9FSU - chains O and U of the 28 polymer chains in the assembly; structure by X-ray diffraction, 2.75 A resolution.

# Chain O
Name: Proteasome subunit alpha type-2
From: Saccharomyces cerevisiae
UniProt: P23639 (PSA2_YEAST); numbering as in UniProt (aligned over 1-250)
Chain sequence (250 residues; row label = number of the first residue in the row):
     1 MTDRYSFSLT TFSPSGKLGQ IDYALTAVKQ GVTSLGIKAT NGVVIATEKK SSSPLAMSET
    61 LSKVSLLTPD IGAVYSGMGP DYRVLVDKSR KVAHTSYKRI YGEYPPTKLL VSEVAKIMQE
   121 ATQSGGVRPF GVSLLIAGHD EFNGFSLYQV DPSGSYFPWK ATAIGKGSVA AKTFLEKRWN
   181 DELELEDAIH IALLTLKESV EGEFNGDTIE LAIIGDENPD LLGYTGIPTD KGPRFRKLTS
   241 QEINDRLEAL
UniProt features mapped onto this chain:
  - cross-link: Lys108 (Glycyl lysine isopeptide (Lys-Gly) (interchain with G-Cter in ubiquitin))

# Chain U
Name: Proteasome subunit alpha type-1
From: Saccharomyces cerevisiae
UniProt: P21243 (PSA1_YEAST); residues -8 to 243 here correspond to UniProt positions 1-252 (UniProt number = residue number + 9)
Chain sequence (252 residues; numbered -8 to 243; the number before each row is that of its first residue; numbers below 1 keep their minus sign (Met-8 is residue -8)):
    -8 MSGAAAASAA GYDRHITIFS PEGRLYQVEY AFKATNQTNI NSLAVRGKDC TVVISQKKVP
    52 DKLLDPTTVS YIFCISRTIG MVVNGPIPDA RNAALRAKAE AAEFRYKYGY DMPCDVLAKR
   112 MANLSQIYTQ RAYMRPLGVI LTFVSVDEEL GPSIYKTDPA GYYVGYKATA TGPKQQEITT
   172 NLENHFKKSK IDHINEESWE KVVEFAITHM IDALGTEFSK NDLEVGVATK DKFFTLSAEN
   232 IEERLVAIAE QD
Unresolved in the structure: -8 to 0

# How chain O and chain U interact
Pairs across the interface - 70 pairs, chain O then chain U:
  Asp3(O) - Arg122(U)  salt bridge
  Asp3(O) - Tyr124(U)
  Tyr5(O) - Ile7(U)
  Tyr5(O) - Ala123(U)  hydrophobic
  Tyr5(O) - Tyr124(U)  hydrophobic
  Leu9(O) - Ile9(U)  hydrophobic
  Leu9(O) - Ala123(U)  hydrophobic
  Gln20(O) - Ile9(U)
  Gln20(O) - Phe10(U)  hydrogen bond (side chain-backbone)
  Tyr23(O) - Phe10(U)
  Tyr23(O) - Ser11(U)
  Tyr23(O) - Pro12(U)  hydrophobic
  Tyr23(O) - Gly14(U)
  Ala24(O) - Phe10(U)  hydrophobic
  Thr26(O) - Pro12(U)
  Thr26(O) - Glu13(U)
  Ala27(O) - Gly14(U)
  Gln30(O) - Glu13(U)
  Ser52(O) - Tyr153(U)
  Ser53(O) - Thr170(U)
  Ser53(O) - Glu174(U)
  Pro54(O) - Glu174(U)
  Leu55(O) - Tyr157(U)
  Leu55(O) - Lys158(U)  hydrogen bond (backbone-backbone)
  Leu55(O) - Ala159(U)
  Leu55(O) - Thr170(U)
  Leu55(O) - Glu174(U)
  Leu55(O) - Phe177(U)  hydrophobic
  Ala56(O) - Gly156(U)
  Ala56(O) - Tyr157(U)  hydrophobic
  Met57(O) - Arg37(U)
  Met57(O) - Val155(U)
  Met57(O) - Gly156(U)  hydrogen bond (backbone-backbone)
  Met57(O) - Tyr157(U)
  Met57(O) - Lys158(U)
  Thr60(O) - Tyr146(U)
  Thr60(O) - Val155(U)
  Thr60(O) - Gly156(U)  hydrogen bond (side chain-backbone)
  Leu61(O) - Tyr153(U)
  Met78(O) - Phe10(U)  hydrophobic
  Met78(O) - Leu16(U)  hydrophobic
  Pro80(O) - Gln117(U)
  Pro80(O) - Ala151(U)
  Pro80(O) - Gly152(U)
  Pro80(O) - Tyr153(U)
  Asp81(O) - Gln117(U)
  Arg83(O) - Ala113(U)
  Arg83(O) - Asn114(U)
  Arg83(O) - Gly152(U)  hydrogen bond (side chain-backbone)
  Arg83(O) - Tyr154(U)
  Val84(O) - Asn114(U)
  Val84(O) - Gln117(U)
  Asp87(O) - Lys110(U)  salt bridge
  Asp87(O) - Asn114(U)
  Ala121(O) - Gln121(U)
  Gly125(O) - Arg122(U)
  Gly126(O) - Gln121(U)
  Gly126(O) - Arg122(U)
  Gly126(O) - Ala123(U)  hydrogen bond (backbone-backbone)
  Val127(O) - Gln121(U)
  Val127(O) - Arg122(U)
  Arg128(O) - Thr8(U)
  Arg128(O) - Phe10(U)
  Arg128(O) - Leu16(U)
  Arg128(O) - Thr120(U)  hydrogen bond (side chain-backbone)
  Arg128(O) - Gln121(U)  hydrogen bond (backbone-backbone)
  Pro129(O) - Phe10(U)
  Pro129(O) - Gln121(U)
  Phe130(O) - Gln121(U)
  Gly131(O) - Phe10(U)
Interface residues without a listed pair, chain O (32 interface residues in all): Thr2
Interface residues without a listed pair, chain U (34 interface residues in all): Ile145, Leu173

# Summary
Chain O and chain U form an interface of 32 and 34 residues respectively, with 8 hydrogen bonds and 2 salt
bridges. Among the polar pairs are Asp3(O)-Arg122(U), Asp87(O)-Lys110(U) and Gln20(O)-Phe10(U).
Chain O is Proteasome subunit alpha type-2 and chain U is Proteasome subunit alpha type-1, both from
Saccharomyces cerevisiae; the structure, Yeast 20S proteasome with human beta1i (1-51) in complex with
epoxyketone inhibitor 16, was determined by X-ray diffraction together with 9FRW, 9FST, 9FSV, 9FT0 and 9FT1
from the same study.
